Entry 5FFO (X-ray diffraction, 3.49 A resolution); this record covers chains A and B of the 8 polymer chains in the assembly.

== Chain A ==
Name: Integrin alpha-V
Organism: Homo sapiens
UniProt: P06756 (ITAV_HUMAN); the construct has insertions or renumbered stretches relative to UniProt, so the offset changes along the chain: 1-399 = UniProt 31-429; 401-598 = UniProt 430-627
Sequence (601 residues; row label = number of the first residue in the row):
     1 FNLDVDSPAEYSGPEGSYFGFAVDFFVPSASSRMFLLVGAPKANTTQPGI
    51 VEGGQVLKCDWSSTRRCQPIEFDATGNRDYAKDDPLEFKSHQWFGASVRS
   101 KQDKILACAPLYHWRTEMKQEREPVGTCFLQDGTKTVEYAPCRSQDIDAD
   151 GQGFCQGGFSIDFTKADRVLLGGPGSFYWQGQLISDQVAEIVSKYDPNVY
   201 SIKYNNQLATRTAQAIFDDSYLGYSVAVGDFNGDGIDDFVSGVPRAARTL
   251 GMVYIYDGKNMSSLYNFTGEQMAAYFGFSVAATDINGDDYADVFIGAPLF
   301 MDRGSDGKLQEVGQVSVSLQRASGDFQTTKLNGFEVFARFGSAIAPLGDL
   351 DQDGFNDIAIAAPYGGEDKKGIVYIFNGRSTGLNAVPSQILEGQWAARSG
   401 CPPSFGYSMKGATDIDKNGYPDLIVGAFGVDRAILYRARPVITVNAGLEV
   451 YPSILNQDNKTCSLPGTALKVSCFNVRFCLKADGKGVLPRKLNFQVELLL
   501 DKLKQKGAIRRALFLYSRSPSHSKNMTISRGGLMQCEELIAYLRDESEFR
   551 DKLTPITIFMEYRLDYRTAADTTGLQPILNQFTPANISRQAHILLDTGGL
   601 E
Not modelled in the structure: 62-64, 466-469, 597-601
Differences from the reference sequence: insertion (400); conflict Cys-401 (Met430 in P06756), Thr-597 (Cys626 in P06756); expression tag (599-601)
Cystine bridges: Cys-59/Cys-67, Cys-108/Cys-128, Cys-142/Cys-155, Cys-462/Cys-473, Cys-479/Cys-536
Covalently attached groups: N-acetylglucosamine (NAG) linked to Asn-44, Asn-260, Asn-525, Asn-586; glycan linked to Asn-266, Asn-459
Bound ions: Ca2+ site 1: Asp-230, Asn-232, Asp-234, Ile-236, Asp-238; Ca2+ site 2: Asp-284, Asn-286, Asp-288, Tyr-290, Asp-292; Ca2+ site 3: Asp-349, Asp-351, Asp-353, Phe-355, Asp-357; Ca2+ site 4: Asp-414, Asp-416, Asn-418, Tyr-420, Asp-422

== Chain B ==
Name: Integrin beta-6
Organism: Homo sapiens
UniProt: P18564 (ITB6_HUMAN); residues 111-361 here correspond to UniProt positions 128-378 (UniProt number = residue number + 17)
Sequence (257 residues; row label = number of the first residue in the row):
   111 TEDYPVDLYYLMDLSASMDDDLNTIKELGSRLSKEMSKLTSNFRLGFGSF
   161 VEKPVSPFVKTTPEEIANPCSSIPYFCLPTFGFKHILPLTNDAERFNEIV
   211 KNQKISANIDTPEGGFDAIMQAAVCKEKIGWRNDSLHLLVFVSDADSHFG
   261 MDSKLAGIVCPNDGLCHLDSKNEYSMSTVLEYPTIGQLIDKLVQNNVLLI
   311 FAVTQEQVHLYENYAKLIPGATVGLLQKDSGNILQLIISAYEELRSEVEL
   361 EHHHHHH
Not modelled in the structure: 111-112, 355-367
Differences from the reference sequence: conflict Cys-270 (Ile287 in P18564); expression tag (362-367)
Cystine bridges: Cys-180/Cys-187, Cys-235/Cys-276
Covalently attached groups: N-acetylglucosamine (NAG) linked to Asn-243
Bound ions: Mn2+ site 1: Ser-125, Ser-127, Glu-223 (shared with 1 residue of chain D); Mn2+ site 2: Ser-127, Asp-130, Asp-131, Asp-254; Mn2+ site 3: Glu-162, Asn-218, Asp-220, Pro-222, Glu-223
Curated features (UniProtKB/Swiss-Prot):
  - binding site (Mg(2+)): Asp-123, Ser-125, Ser-127, Glu-223
  - binding site (Ca(2+)): Ser-127, Asp-130, Asp-131, Glu-162, Asn-218, Asp-220, Pro-222, Glu-223, Asp-254, Lys-338
  - glycosylation: Asn-243 (N-linked (GlcNAc...) asparagine)

== Chain A / chain B interface ==
Pairs across the interface - 79 pairs, chain A then chain B:
  Tyr-18(A) / Val-269(B)  hydrophobic
  Tyr-18(A) / Cys-270(B)
  Phe-21(A) / Lys-264(B)
  Phe-21(A) / Val-269(B)  hydrophobic
  Trp-93(A) / Gly-267(B)
  Leu-111(A) / Leu-265(B)
  Leu-111(A) / Ala-266(B)
  Leu-111(A) / Gly-267(B)
  His-113(A) / Ser-166(B)  hydrogen bond
  His-113(A) / Thr-171(B)
  Glu-121(A) / Lys-170(B)
  Glu-121(A) / Thr-172(B)
  Arg-122(A) / Thr-171(B)  hydrogen bond
  Arg-122(A) / Thr-172(B)
  Pro-124(A) / Ser-166(B)
  Asp-148(A) / Lys-170(B)  salt bridge
  Phe-154(A) / Pro-167(B)
  Phe-154(A) / Lys-170(B)
  Phe-154(A) / Ile-219(B)  hydrophobic
  Gln-156(A) / Pro-167(B)
  Gln-156(A) / Leu-265(B)  hydrogen bond (side chain-backbone)
  Phe-159(A) / Lys-264(B)
  Phe-159(A) / Leu-265(B)  hydrophobic
  Tyr-178(A) / Ile-219(B)
  Trp-179(A) / Pro-167(B)
  Trp-179(A) / Ile-219(B)  hydrophobic
  Asp-219(A) / Pro-222(B)
  Tyr-221(A) / Phe-168(B)
  Tyr-221(A) / His-258(B)
  Tyr-221(A) / Asp-262(B)
  Tyr-221(A) / Leu-265(B)
  Tyr-224(A) / Met-261(B)  hydrogen bond (side chain-backbone)
  Tyr-224(A) / Lys-264(B)
  Tyr-224(A) / Leu-265(B)  hydrophobic
  Arg-245(A) / Pro-222(B)
  Arg-245(A) / Asp-256(B)  salt bridge
  Arg-245(A) / Ser-257(B)
  Arg-245(A) / Phe-259(B)
  Arg-245(A) / Asp-262(B)  salt bridge
  Arg-248(A) / Glu-316(B)  hydrogen bond (side chain-backbone)
  Arg-248(A) / Gln-317(B)
  Arg-248(A) / Leu-320(B)
  Thr-249(A) / Asp-256(B)
  Thr-249(A) / Tyr-324(B)  hydrogen bond
  Met-272(A) / Asn-323(B)
  Met-272(A) / Tyr-324(B)  hydrophobic
  Met-272(A) / Leu-327(B)
  Ala-273(A) / Phe-259(B)  hydrophobic
  Ala-273(A) / Ile-295(B)  hydrophobic
  Tyr-275(A) / Phe-259(B)  hydrophobic
  Tyr-275(A) / Gly-260(B)
  Tyr-275(A) / Met-261(B)  hydrogen bond (side chain-backbone)
  Tyr-275(A) / Asp-262(B)  hydrogen bond
  Phe-278(A) / Met-261(B)  hydrophobic
  Phe-278(A) / Lys-264(B)
  Pro-298(A) / Met-261(B)  hydrophobic
  Leu-299(A) / Met-261(B)  hydrophobic
  Leu-299(A) / Thr-294(B)
  Met-301(A) / Gly-296(B)
  Met-301(A) / Ile-299(B)  hydrophobic
  Leu-309(A) / Ile-299(B)  hydrophobic
  Leu-309(A) / Leu-327(B)
  Glu-311(A) / Thr-294(B)  hydrogen bond
  Glu-311(A) / Gly-296(B)
  Glu-311(A) / Gln-297(B)
  Phe-337(A) / Gly-296(B)
  Phe-337(A) / Asp-300(B)
  Arg-339(A) / Met-261(B)
  Arg-339(A) / Pro-271(B)
  Arg-339(A) / Glu-291(B)  salt bridge
  Arg-339(A) / Gln-297(B)
  Tyr-364(A) / Val-269(B)
  Tyr-364(A) / Pro-271(B)
  Gly-400(A) / Cys-270(B)
  Cys-401(A) / Val-269(B)
  Cys-401(A) / Cys-270(B)  disulfide
  Pro-402(A) / Pro-271(B)
  Tyr-407(A) / Lys-264(B)  hydrogen bond
  Phe-428(A) / Val-269(B)  hydrophobic
Other interface residues (no listed pair), chain A (42 interface residues in all): Gln-120, Ala-149, Pro-174, Gln-271, Ser-342
Other interface residues (no listed pair), chain B (36 interface residues in all): Asp-220
Inter-chain disulfides: Cys-401(A)/Cys-270(B)

== Overview ==
42 residues of chain A and 36 residues of chain B are in contact, with 1 disulfide bond, 10 hydrogen bonds and
4 salt bridges. Among the polar pairs are Asp-148(A)/Lys-170(B), Arg-245(A)/Asp-256(B) and
Arg-245(A)/Asp-262(B). N-acetylglucosamine is covalently linked to Asn-44(A), Asn-260(A), Asn-525(A) and
Asn-586(A).
Chain A is Integrin alpha-V and chain B is Integrin beta-6, both from Homo sapiens; the structure, Integrin
alpha V beta 6 in complex with pro-TGF-beta, was determined by X-ray diffraction.
